1T83 - chains B and C of the 3 polymer chains in the assembly; structure by X-ray diffraction, 3.00 A resolution.

[Chain B]
Molecule: IGG1
Source organism: Homo sapiens
Notes: fragment: Fc
Amino-acid sequence (224 residues; each row starts with the number of its first residue):
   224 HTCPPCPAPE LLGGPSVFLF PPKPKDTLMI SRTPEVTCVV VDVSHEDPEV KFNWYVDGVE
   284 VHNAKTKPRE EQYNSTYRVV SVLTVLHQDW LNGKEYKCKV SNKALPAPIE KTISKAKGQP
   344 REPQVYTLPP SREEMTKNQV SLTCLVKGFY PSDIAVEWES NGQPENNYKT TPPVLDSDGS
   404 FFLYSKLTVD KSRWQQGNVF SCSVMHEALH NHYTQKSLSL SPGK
Unresolved in the structure: 224-231, 444-447
Cystine bridges: Cys261-Cys321, Cys367-Cys425
Covalently attached groups: glycan linked to Asn297

[Chain C]
Molecule: Low affinity immunoglobulin gamma Fc region receptor III-B
Source organism: Homo sapiens
Notes: fragment: Fc gamma receptor type III
UniProtKB: O75015 (FC3B_HUMAN); residues 1-176 here correspond to UniProt positions 19-194 (UniProt number = residue number + 18)
Amino-acid sequence (176 residues; each row starts with the number of its first residue):
     1 RTEDLPKAVV FLEPQWYSVL EKDSVTLKCQ GAYSPEDNST QWFHNESLIS SQASSYFIDA
    61 ATVNDSGEYR CQTNLSTLSD PVQLEVHIGW LLLQAPRWVF KEEDPIHLRC HSWKNTALHK
   121 VTYLQNGKDR KYFHHNSDFH IPKATLKDSG SYFCRGLVGS KNVSSETVNI TITQGL
Unresolved in the structure: 1-4, 172-176
UniProt features mapped onto this chain:
  - glycosylation (N-linked (GlcNAc...) asparagine): Asn38, Asn45, Asn64, Asn74, Asn162, Asn169
Cystine bridges: Cys29-Cys71, Cys110-Cys154

[Chain B / chain C interface]
Contacting residue pairs (18):
  Leu235(B) with Thr116(C); Ala117(C), hydrophobic; Val158(C); Gly159(C)
  Gly236(B) with Trp90(C); Val158(C); Lys161(C), hydrogen bond (backbone-side chain)
  Gly237(B) with Lys161(C)
  Pro238(B) with Lys161(C), hydrogen bond (backbone-side chain)
  Lys326(B) with Trp113(C)
  Ala327(B) with Trp90(C); Trp113(C)
  Leu328(B) with Trp113(C)
  Pro329(B) with Ile88(C); Gly89(C); Trp90(C); Trp113(C), hydrophobic
  Ala330(B) with Ile88(C), hydrophobic
Also at the interface, not in a pair above, chain B (12 interface residues in all): Glu233, Ser239, Ile332
Also at the interface, not in a pair above, chain C (10 interface residues in all): Glu21

[In short]
12 residues of chain B and 10 residues of chain C are in contact, with 2 hydrogen bonds. Polar contacts
include Gly236(B)-Lys161(C) and Pro238(B)-Lys161(C).
Chain B is IGG1 and chain C is Low affinity immunoglobulin gamma Fc region receptor III-B, both from Homo
sapiens; the structure, Crystal structure of a human type III FC gamma receptor in complex with an FC fragment
..., was determined by X-ray diffraction, deposited together with 1T89.
